1J54 - chain A; structure by X-ray diffraction, 1.70 A resolution.

# Chain A
Name: DNA polymerase III, epsilon chain
From: Escherichia coli
Notes: EC 2.7.7.7; fragment: N-terminal exonuclease domain (residues 1-186)
Reference sequence: P03007 (DPO3E_ECOLI); residue numbers follow UniProt; this construct covers 1-186
Amino-acid sequence (186 residues; numbered 1 to 186; the number before each row is that of its first residue):
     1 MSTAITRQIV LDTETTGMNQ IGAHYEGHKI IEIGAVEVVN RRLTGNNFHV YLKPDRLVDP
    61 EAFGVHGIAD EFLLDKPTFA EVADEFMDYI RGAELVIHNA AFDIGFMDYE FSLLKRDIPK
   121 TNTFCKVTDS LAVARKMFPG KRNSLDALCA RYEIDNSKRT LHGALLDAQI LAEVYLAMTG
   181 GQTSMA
Unresolved in the structure: 1-6, 181-186
UniProt features mapped onto this chain:
  - active site: His162 (Proton acceptor)
  - binding site (a divalent metal cation): Asp12, Glu14, Asp167
  - binding site (substrate): Asp12, Glu14, Glu61, His66, Asp167
  - mutagenesis: Thr15 (T15I: In mutD5, reduces suppression of AZT sensitivity of holC or yoaA knockouts, reduces exonuclease activity)
Metal / ion sites: Mn2+ site 1: Asp12, Glu14, Asp167 (together with thymidine-5'-phosphate); Mn2+ site 2: Asp12 (together with thymidine-5'-phosphate)
Small-molecule neighbours: thymidine-5'-phosphate (TMP): Asp12, Thr13, Glu14, Thr15, Gly17, Met18, Glu61, Ala62, Val65, His66, Phe102, Arg159, His162, Asp167
Reported in the primary citation:
  - Mn2+ coordination: Asp12
  - Mn2+ coordination through a water molecule: Asp103
  - catalytic residues: Glu14, His162 (proposed by the authors, not directly observed)
  - binding site for thymidine-5'-phosphate: Met18, Glu61, Val65

# Overview
Ligands of chain A: thymidine-5'-phosphate. The Mn2+ site 1 is built by Asp12, Glu14 and Asp167. Curated
annotation (UniProt) lists active-site residue His162, 3 divalent metal cation-binding residues, 5
substrate-binding residues and 5 mutagenesis sites. The paper reports catalytic residues Glu14 and His162; a
binding site for thymidine-5'-phosphate at Met18, Glu61 and Val65.
Chain A is DNA polymerase III, epsilon chain (Escherichia coli); the structure, Structure of the N-terminal
exonuclease domain of the epsilon subunit of E.coli DNA polymerase III at ..., was determined by X-ray
diffraction together with 1J53 from the same study.
